PDB entry 8VQY | electron microscopy, 2.82 A resolution | chains B and C of the 9 polymer chains in the assembly

== Chain B ==
Protein: Gamma-aminobutyric acid receptor subunit alpha-1
Organism: Homo sapiens
UniProtKB: P14867 (GBRA1_HUMAN); residues 1-312 here correspond to UniProt positions 28-339 (UniProt number = residue number + 27)
Chain sequence (358 residues; numbered 1 to 358; the number before each row is that of its first residue):
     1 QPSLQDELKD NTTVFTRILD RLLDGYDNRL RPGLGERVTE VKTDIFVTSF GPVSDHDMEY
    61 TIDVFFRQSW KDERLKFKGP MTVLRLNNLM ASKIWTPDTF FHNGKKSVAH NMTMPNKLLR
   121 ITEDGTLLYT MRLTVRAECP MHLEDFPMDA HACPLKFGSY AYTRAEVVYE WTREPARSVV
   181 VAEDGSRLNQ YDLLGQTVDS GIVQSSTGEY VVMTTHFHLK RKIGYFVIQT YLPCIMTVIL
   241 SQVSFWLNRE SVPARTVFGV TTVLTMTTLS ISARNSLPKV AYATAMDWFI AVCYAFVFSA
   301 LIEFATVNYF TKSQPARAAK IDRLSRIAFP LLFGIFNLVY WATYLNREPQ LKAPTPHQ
Not modelled in the structure: 1-9, 348-358
Disulfide bonds: Cys139-Cys153
Covalently attached groups: glycan linked to Asn111
Sequence notes: linker (313-319)
Ligand contacts:
  - A1ADG (2-methyl-3-(2-methylphenyl)quinazolin-4(3H)-one): Ile228, Gln229, Pro233, Met236, Thr237, Thr265, Leu269
  - gamma-amino-butanoic acid (ABU): Phe65, Arg67, Leu118, Thr130
  - phosphatidylethanolamine (PTY): Lys222, Ile223, Gly224, Val227, Ile228, Leu232, Ile235, Ile239, Phe333, Gly334, Asn337, Trp341, Leu345
  - Q3G (O-[(R)-[(2S)-2-(hexadecanoyloxy)-3-(octadecanoyloxy)propoxy](hydroxy)phosphoryl]-D-serine): Ile302, Ala305, Thr306, Tyr309, Phe310, Arg317

== Chain C ==
Protein: Gamma-aminobutyric acid receptor subunit beta-2
Organism: Homo sapiens
UniProtKB: P47870 (GBRB2_HUMAN); residues 1-307 here correspond to UniProt positions 25-331 (UniProt number = residue number + 24)
Chain sequence (364 residues; each row starts with the number of its first residue):
     1 QSVNDPSNMS LVKETVDRLL KGYDIRLRPD FGGPPVAVGM NIDIASIDMV SEVNMDYTLT
    61 MYFQQAWRDK RLSYNVIPLN LTLDNRVADQ LWVPDTYFLN DKKSFVHGVT VKNRMIRLHP
   121 DGTVLYGLRI TTTAACMMDL RRYPLDEQNC TLEIESYGYT TDDIEFYWRG DDNAVTGVTK
   181 IELPQFSIVD YKLITKKVVF STGSYPRLSL SFKLKRNIGY FILQTYMPSI LITILSWVSF
   241 WINYDASAAR VALGITTVLT MTTINTHLRE TLPKIPYVKA IDMYLMGCFV FVFMALLEYA
   301 LVNYIFFSQP ARAAAIDRWS RIFFPVVFSF FNIVYWLYYV NVDGSGATNF SLLKQAGDVE
   361 ENPG
Not modelled in the structure: 1-6, 341-364
Disulfide bonds: Cys136-Cys150
Covalently attached groups: N-acetylglucosamine (NAG) linked to Asn80, Asn149
Sequence notes: linker (308-315)
Ligand contacts:
  - A1ADG (2-methyl-3-(2-methylphenyl)quinazolin-4(3H)-one): Met261, Thr262, Asn265, Asp282, Leu285, Met286, Phe289
  - gamma-amino-butanoic acid (ABU): Tyr97, Glu155, Ser156, Tyr157, Phe200, Thr202, Tyr205
  - phosphatidylethanolamine (PTY), molecule 1: Pro276, Met286, Val290
  - phosphatidylethanolamine (PTY), molecule 2: Tyr277, Val278, Met283, Met286, Gly287, Val290, Phe291, Phe330, Phe331, Val334, Tyr335, Tyr338, Tyr339
  - Q3G (O-[(R)-[(2S)-2-(hexadecanoyloxy)-3-(octadecanoyloxy)propoxy](hydroxy)phosphoryl]-D-serine): Val238, Trp241, Arg321, Ile322, Pro325, Ser329

== Chain B / chain C interface ==
Contacting residue pairs - 83 pairs, chain B then chain C:
  Asp27(B) - Lys13(C)
  Asn28(B) - Asp84(C)
  Asn28(B) - Arg86(C)
  Arg29(B) - Val16(C)
  Arg29(B) - Asp17(C)  salt bridge
  Arg29(B) - Leu20(C)
  Arg29(B) - Leu83(C)
  Arg29(B) - Asp84(C)  hydrogen bond (backbone-backbone)
  Arg29(B) - Val87(C)
  Arg29(B) - Gln90(C)
  Leu30(B) - Met9(C)
  Leu30(B) - Val12(C)  hydrophobic
  Leu30(B) - Lys13(C)
  Leu30(B) - Leu83(C)  hydrophobic
  Arg31(B) - Met9(C)
  Pro32(B) - Met9(C)  hydrophobic
  Gly33(B) - Met9(C)
  Leu34(B) - Met9(C)
  Leu34(B) - Val12(C)  hydrophobic
  Gly35(B) - Asn8(C)
  Arg74(B) - Met9(C)
  Ser92(B) - Arg86(C)  hydrogen bond (backbone-side chain)
  Ile94(B) - Arg86(C)
  Pro97(B) - Thr110(C)
  Asp98(B) - Val111(C)
  Thr99(B) - Val109(C)
  Thr99(B) - Thr110(C)  hydrogen bond (backbone-backbone)
  Phe100(B) - Tyr62(C)
  Phe100(B) - Val109(C)
  Phe100(B) - Asn113(C)
  Phe100(B) - Arg129(C)
  Phe101(B) - Arg129(C)  hydrogen bond (backbone-side chain)
  His102(B) - Arg129(C)
  Gly104(B) - His107(C)
  Gly104(B) - Arg129(C)  hydrogen bond (backbone-side chain)
  Lys105(B) - His107(C)
  Lys106(B) - Phe105(C)
  Ser107(B) - Val109(C)
  Ala109(B) - Val109(C)
  Met131(B) - Thr110(C)
  Leu133(B) - Val109(C)  hydrophobic
  Glu138(B) - Ser46(C)
  Tyr160(B) - Tyr62(C)
  Tyr160(B) - Asn113(C)
  Tyr160(B) - Arg114(C)
  Tyr160(B) - Met115(C)  hydrophobic
  Tyr160(B) - Gly127(C)
  Tyr160(B) - Leu128(C)
  Tyr160(B) - Arg129(C)
  Ala161(B) - Thr82(C)
  Ala161(B) - Met115(C)  hydrophobic
  Ala161(B) - Arg117(C)  hydrogen bond (backbone-side chain)
  Tyr162(B) - Thr82(C)
  Glu166(B) - Thr82(C)
  Thr207(B) - Met115(C)
  Thr207(B) - Arg117(C)  hydrogen bond (backbone-side chain)
  Tyr210(B) - Arg117(C)  hydrogen bond
  Val252(B) - Ile242(C)  hydrophobic
  Thr256(B) - Ala249(C)
  Thr256(B) - Leu253(C)
  Val260(B) - Leu253(C)  hydrophobic
  Val263(B) - Leu235(C)  hydrophobic
  Leu264(B) - Thr260(C)
  Thr267(B) - Ile232(C)
  Ile271(B) - Gln224(C)
  Ile271(B) - Ile264(C)  hydrophobic
  Arg274(B) - Tyr220(C)
  Arg274(B) - Gln224(C)
  Lys279(B) - Pro184(C)
  Lys279(B) - Tyr220(C)
  Val280(B) - Tyr220(C)
  Ala281(B) - Asn217(C)
  Ala281(B) - Gly219(C)
  Tyr282(B) - Leu223(C)
  Tyr294(B) - Leu231(C)
  Phe298(B) - Ile234(C)  hydrophobic
  Leu301(B) - Leu235(C)  hydrophobic
  Ile302(B) - Val238(C)  hydrophobic
  Asn308(B) - Trp241(C)
  Asn308(B) - Ile242(C)
  Asn308(B) - Asn243(C)
  Tyr309(B) - Trp241(C)  hydrophobic
  Tyr309(B) - Arg321(C)
Other interface residues (no listed pair), chain B (64 interface residues in all): Gly25, Tyr26, Phe66, Trp95, Thr96, Val108, Thr163, Ser206, Pro253, Ala283, Asp287, Phe304, Ala305, Lys312
Other interface residues (no listed pair), chain C (55 interface residues in all): Asp48, Gln64, Leu125, Gln185, Pro228, Ala248, Thr256, His267, Thr271

== Summary ==
Chain B and chain C form an interface of 64 and 55 residues respectively; the contacts include 8 hydrogen
bonds and 1 salt bridge. Polar contacts include Arg29(B)-Asp17(C), Ser92(B)-Arg86(C) and Phe101(B)-Arg129(C).
Compound Q3G is bound between chain B and chain C.
Chain B is Gamma-aminobutyric acid receptor subunit alpha-1 and chain C is Gamma-aminobutyric acid receptor
subunit beta-2, both from Homo sapiens; the structure, Human GABAA receptor alpha1-beta2-gamma2 subtype in
complex with GABA plus methaqualone, was determined by electron microscopy, deposited together with 8VRN.
